8SB2 - chains A and K of the 12 polymer chains in the assembly; structure by electron microscopy, 3.50 A resolution.

[Chain A (and K)]
Molecule: CH848.10.17.SOSIP gp120
From: HIV-1 06TG.HT008
Notes: chain K of this document is another copy of the same molecule, construct and numbering; everything in this record applies to it too
UniProt: A0A1W6IPB2 (A0A1W6IPB2_9HIV1); the construct lacks a stretch of the UniProt sequence and is renumbered around it, so the offset changes along the chain: 34-139 = UniProt 30-135; 150-185 = UniProt 136-171; 186-309 = UniProt 174-297; 312-321 = UniProt 298-307; 3 more segments
Chain sequence (471 residues; numbered 31 to 513 plus 3 insertion-coded residues; 15 numbers in that range are skipped by the numbering (no residue carries them; nothing is unmodelled there); the number before each row is that of its first residue; a row labelled like 185a-185b holds insertion residues (185a, then the next letters in order)):
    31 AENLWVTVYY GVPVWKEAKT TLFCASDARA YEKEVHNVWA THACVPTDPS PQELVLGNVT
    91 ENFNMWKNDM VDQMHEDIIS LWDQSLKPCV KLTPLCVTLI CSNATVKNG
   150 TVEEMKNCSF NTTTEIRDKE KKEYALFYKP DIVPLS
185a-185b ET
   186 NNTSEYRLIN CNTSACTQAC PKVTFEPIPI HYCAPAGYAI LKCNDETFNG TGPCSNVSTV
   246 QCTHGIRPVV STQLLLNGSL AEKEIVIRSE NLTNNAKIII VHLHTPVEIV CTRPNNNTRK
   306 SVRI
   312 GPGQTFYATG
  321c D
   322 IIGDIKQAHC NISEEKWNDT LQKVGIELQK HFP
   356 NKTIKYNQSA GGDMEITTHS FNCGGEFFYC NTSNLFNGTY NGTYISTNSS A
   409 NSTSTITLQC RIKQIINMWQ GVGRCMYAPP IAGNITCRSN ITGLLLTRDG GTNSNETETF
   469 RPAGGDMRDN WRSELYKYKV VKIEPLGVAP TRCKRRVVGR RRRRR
Unresolved in the structure: 31-33, 504-513
Construct notes: expression tag (31-33, 512-513); conflict Cys-201 (Val189 in A0A1W6IPB2), Cys-433 (Ala417 in A0A1W6IPB2), Lys-490 (Glu474 in A0A1W6IPB2), Glu-492 (Gln476 in A0A1W6IPB2), Val-496 (Ile480 in A0A1W6IPB2), Arg-500 (Gly484 in A0A1W6IPB2), Cys-501 (Ala485 in A0A1W6IPB2), Gly-507 (Glu491 in A0A1W6IPB2), Arg-509 (Glu493 in A0A1W6IPB2), Arg-510 (Lys494 in A0A1W6IPB2)
Disulfides: Cys-54/Cys-74, Cys-119/Cys-205, Cys-126/Cys-196, Cys-131/Cys-157, Cys-201/Cys-433, Cys-218/Cys-247, Cys-228/Cys-239, Cys-296/Cys-331, Cys-378/Cys-445, Cys-385/Cys-418
Covalent attachments: glycan linked to Asn-138, Asn-301, Asn-332; N-acetylglucosamine (NAG) linked to Asn-156, Asn-442

[How chain A and chain K interact]
Contacting residue pairs - 18 pairs, chain A then chain K:
  Pro-124(A) / Arg-166(K)  hydrogen bond (backbone-side chain)
  Cys-126(A) / Glu-164(K)
  Cys-126(A) / Ile-165(K)
  Cys-126(A) / Arg-166(K)
  Val-127(A) / Ile-165(K)
  Val-127(A) / Arg-166(K)
  Val-127(A) / Asp-167(K)
  Thr-128(A) / Ile-165(K)
  Thr-128(A) / Asp-167(K)  hydrogen bond (backbone-side chain)
  Asn-160(A) / Arg-166(K)
  Thr-162(A) / Arg-166(K)
  Glu-169(A) / Arg-166(K)  salt bridge
  Arg-192(A) / Ile-165(K)
  Cys-196(A) / Glu-164(K)
  Cys-196(A) / Pro-313(K)
  Cys-196(A) / Gly-314(K)
  Asn-197(A) / Arg-308(K)  hydrogen bond
  Thr-198(A) / Gly-314(K)
Also at the interface, not in a pair above, chain A (15 interface residues in all): Thr-161, Leu-184, Ser-199, Ala-200
Also at the interface, not in a pair above, chain K (8 interface residues in all): Lys-168

[Summary]
15 residues of chain A face 8 of chain K across their interface, with 3 hydrogen bonds and 1 salt bridge.
Polar contacts include Glu-169(A)/Arg-166(K), Pro-124(A)/Arg-166(K) and Thr-128(A)/Asp-167(K). Covalently
linked N-acetylglucosamine: at Asn-156(A) and Asn-442(A).
Both chains are CH848.10.17.SOSIP gp120 (HIV-1 06TG.HT008). Entry 8SB2 (CryoEM structure of
DH270.I2-CH848.10.17) was determined by electron microscopy together with 8SAL, 8SAN, 8SAQ, 8SAR, 8SAS, 8SAT
and 9 further entries from the same study.
